5BR8 - chains A and K of the 21 polymer chains in the assembly; structure by X-ray diffraction, 3.40 A resolution.

Chain A:
Molecule: 16S ribosomal RNA
From: Thermus thermophilus (strain HB8 / ATCC 27634 / DSM 579)
Sequence (1522 nucleotides; each row starts with the number of its first residue; note: 42 numbers in that range are skipped by the numbering (no residue carries them; nothing is unmodelled there); a row labelled like 190A-190L holds insertion residues (190A, then the next letters in order); numbering starts at 0):
     0 UUUGUUGGAG AGUUUGAUCC UGGCUCAGGG UGAACGCUGG CGGCGUGCCU AAGACAUGCA
    60 AGUCGUGCGG G
    73 CCGCGGGGUU UU
    88 ACUCCG
    95 UGGUC
   101 AGCGGCGGAC GGGUGAGUAA CGCGUGGGU
  129A G
   130 ACCUACCCGG AAGAGGGGGA CAACCCGGGG AAACUCGGGC UAAUCCCCCA UGUGGACCCG
   190 C
190A-190L CCCUUGGGGUGU
   191 GUCCAAAGGG CUUU
   216 GCCCGCUUCC GGAUGGGCCC GCGUCCCAUC AGCUAGUUGG UGGGGUAAUG GCCCACCAAG
   276 GCGACGACGG GUAGCCGGUC UGAGAGGAUG GCCGGCCACA GGGGCACUGA GACACGGGCC
   336 CCACUCCUAC GGGAGGCAGC AGUUAGGAAU CUUCCGCAAU GGGCGCAAGC CUGACGGAGC
   396 GACGCCGCUU GGAGGAAGAA GCCCUUCGGG GUGUAAACUC CUGAA
   442 CCCGGGACGA AACCCCCGAC GA
   474 GGGGACUGAC GGUACCGGG
   494 GUAAUAGCGC CGGCCAACUC CGUGCCAGCA GCCXCGGUAA UACGGAGGGC GCGAGCGUUA
   554 CCCGGAUUCA CUGGGCGUAA AGGGCGUGUA GGCGGCCUGG GGCGUCCCAU GUGAAAGACC
   614 ACGGCUCAAC CGUGGGGGAG CGUGGGAUAC GCUCAGGCUA GACGGUGGGA GAGGGUGGUG
   674 GAAUUCCCGG AGUAGCGGUG AAAUGCGCAG AUACCGGGAG GAACGCCGAU GGCGAAGGCA
   734 GCCACCUGGU CCACCCGUGA CGCUGAGGCG CGAAAGCGUG GGGAGCAAAC CGGAUUAGAU
   794 ACCCGGGUAG UCCACGCCCU AAACGAUGCG CGCUAGGUCU CUGGGUCU
   848 CCUGGGGGCC GAAGCUAACG CGUUAAGCGC GCCGCCUGGG GAGUACGGCC GCAAGGCUGA
   908 AACUCAAAGG AAUUGACGGG GGCCCGCACA AGCGGUGGAG CAUGUGGUUU AAUUCGAAGX
   968 AACGCGAAGA ACCUUACCAG GCCUUGACAU GCUAGG
 1003A G
  1004 AACCCGGGUG AAAGCCUGGG GUGCCCC
1030A-1030D GCGA
  1031 GGGGAGCCCU AGCACAGGUG CUGCAUGGCC GUCGUCAGCU CGUGCCGUGA GGUGUUGGGU
  1091 UAAGUCCCGC AACGAGCGCA ACCCCCGCCG UUAGUUGCCA GCGGUUCGGC CGGGCACUCU
  1151 AACGGGACUG CCCGCGAAA
  1171 GCGGGAGGAA GGAGGGGACG ACGUCUGGUC AGCAUGGCCC UUACGGCCUG GGCGACACAC
  1231 GUGCUACAAU GCCCACUACA AAGCGAUGCC ACCCGGCAAC GGGGAGCUAA UCGCAAAAAG
  1291 GUGGGCCCAG UUCGGAUUGG GGUCUGCAAC CCGACCCCAU GAAGCCGGAA UCGCUAGUAA
  1351 UCGCGGAUCA G
 1361A C
  1362 CAUGCCGCGG UGAAUACGUU CCCGGGCCUU GUACACACXG CCXGUXACGC CAUGGGAGCG
  1422 GGCUCUACCC GAAGUCGCCG GG
  1446 AGCCUACGGG
  1459 CAGGCGCCGA GGGUAGGGCC CGUGACUGGG GCGAAGUCGU AACAAGGUAG CUGUACCGGA
  1519 AGGUGCGGCU GGAUCCACUC CUUUCU
Unresolved in the structure: 0-4, 1534-1538
Modified / non-standard residues: PSU (pseudouridine-5'-monophosphate) at position 516, G7M (N7-methyl-guanosine-5'-monophosphate) at position 527, M2G (N2-dimethylguanosine-5'-monophosphate) at position 966, 5MC (5-methylcytidine-5'-monophosphate) at position 967, 2MG (2N-methylguanosine-5'-monophosphate) at position 1207, 5MC (5-methylcytidine-5'-monophosphate) at position 1400, 4OC (4n,o2'-methylcytidine-5'-monophosphate) at position 1402, 5MC (5-methylcytidine-5'-monophosphate) at position 1404, 5MC (5-methylcytidine-5'-monophosphate) at position 1407, UR3 (3-methyluridine-5'-monophoshate) at position 1498, MA6 (6N-dimethyladenosine-5'-monophoshate) at position 1518, MA6 (6N-dimethyladenosine-5'-monophoshate) at position 1519, PSU (pseudouridine-5'-monophosphate) at position 1540, PSU (pseudouridine-5'-monophosphate) at position 1541
Differences from the reference sequence: expression tag (1534-1544)
Bound ions: Mg2+ site 1: U12, C526, A914; Mg2+ site 2 near G21 (its only coordinating residue here); Mg2+ site 3: C48, U49; Mg2+ site 4 near A53 (its only coordinating residue here); Mg2+ site 5: A59, U387; Mg2+ site 6: G61, U62, G105; Mg2+ site 7: G107, G324; Mg2+ site 8 near A109 (its only coordinating residue here); Mg2+ site 9 near G113 (its only coordinating residue here); Mg2+ site 10: G117, A288; Mg2+ site 11: C121, U125; Mg2+ site 12 near G147 (its only coordinating residue here); 92 more Mg2+ sites not listed
Residues lining bound ligands:
  - paromomycin (PAR), molecule 1: G31, C47, C48, A50, A51, G52, A53, G113, U114, G115, A353, C355, A356, G357, U358, U359, A360, G361, U365, C366
  - paromomycin (PAR), molecule 2: G567, G568, C569, G570, G575, G821, C862, G874, C875, C877, C879, C880
  - paromomycin (PAR), molecule 3: G610, A611, C612, C613, A614, A622, C623, C624, G625, U626
  - paromomycin (PAR), molecule 4: G661, G662, A663, G664, G666, G667, C739, U740, G741, G742, U743
  - paromomycin (PAR), molecule 5: U669, G670, G671, U672, G673, G714, A715, A716, C717, C805, C806
  - paromomycin (PAR), molecule 6: G1405, U1406, 5MC_1407, A1408, C1409, G1489, C1490, G1491, A1492, A1493, G1494, U1495, C1496

Chain K:
Name: 30S ribosomal protein S11
From: Thermus thermophilus (strain HB8 / ATCC 27634 / DSM 579)
UniProt: P80376 (RS11_THET8); residue numbers follow UniProt; this construct covers 1-129
Sequence (129 residues; numbered 1 to 129; the number before each row is that of its first residue):
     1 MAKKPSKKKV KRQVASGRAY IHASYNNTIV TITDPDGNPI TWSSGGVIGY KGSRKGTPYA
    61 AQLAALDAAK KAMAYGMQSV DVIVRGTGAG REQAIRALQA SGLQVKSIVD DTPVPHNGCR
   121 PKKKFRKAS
Unresolved in the structure: 1-10, 128-129
Bound ions: Mg2+: Asn26 (shared with G691(A), U692(A) of chain A)

How chain A and chain K interact:
Residue-residue contacts (76):
  G674(A) with His116(K), base contact
  A675(A) with Val114(K), hydrogen bond to the sugar; His116(K), hydrogen bond to the base; Gly118(K), base contact
  A676(A) with Pro113(K), sugar contact; Val114(K), sugar contact; Pro115(K), sugar contact
  U677(A) with Cys119(K), base contact
  G683(A) with Asn38(K), hydrogen bond to the base; Pro39(K), base contact
  A684(A) with Arg12(K), hydrogen bond to the sugar; Asn38(K), sugar contact; Pro39(K), hydrogen bond to the sugar
  G685(A) with Pro39(K), sugar contact; Ile40(K), sugar contact; Trp42(K), sugar contact
  U686(A) with Trp42(K), hydrogen bond to the sugar
  A687(A) with Trp42(K), sugar contact; Val47(K), sugar contact; Lys71(K), salt bridge to the phosphate
  G688(A) with Trp42(K), sugar contact; Ser44(K), hydrogen bond to the phosphate; Gly46(K), sugar contact
  C689(A) with Asn27(K), hydrogen bond to the phosphate; Ser44(K), hydrogen bond to the phosphate; Gly46(K), hydrogen bond to the phosphate; Lys55(K), salt bridge to the phosphate
  G690(A) with Asn27(K), hydrogen bond to the phosphate; Lys55(K), hydrogen bond to the base
  G691(A) with Asn26(K), hydrogen bond to the phosphate; Lys51(K), base contact; Gly52(K), base contact; Lys55(K), base contact
  U692(A) with Asn26(K), hydrogen bond to the phosphate; Gly52(K), base contact; Ser53(K), hydrogen bond to the base; Lys124(K), phosphate contact
  A694(A) with Ser53(K), hydrogen bond to the phosphate
  A695(A) with Gly52(K), phosphate contact; Ser53(K), hydrogen bond to the phosphate
  A704(A) with Trp42(K), base contact
  U705(A) with Ile29(K), sugar contact
  A706(A) with His22(K), phosphate contact; Ile29(K), sugar contact; Thr31(K), hydrogen bond to the sugar; Pro39(K), base contact
  C707(A) with Tyr20(K), phosphate contact; Gly37(K), hydrogen bond to the sugar; Pro39(K), base contact; Arg85(K), salt bridge to the phosphate
  C708(A) with Tyr20(K), sugar contact; Asp36(K), hydrogen bond to the sugar; Gly37(K), sugar contact; Arg85(K), salt bridge to the phosphate
  A715(A) with Gly118(K), base contact
  A716(A) with Asn117(K), hydrogen bond to the sugar; Gly118(K), base contact
  C717(A) with His116(K), phosphate contact; Asn117(K), sugar contact
  G718(A) with Pro115(K), sugar contact; His116(K), stacking on the base; Asn117(K), sugar contact
  A777(A) with Cys119(K), base contact
  G778(A) with Cys119(K), hydrogen bond to the sugar; Arg120(K), hydrogen bond to the sugar
  C779(A) with Arg120(K), sugar contact; Pro121(K), sugar contact; Lys122(K), phosphate contact; Lys123(K), phosphate contact
  A780(A) with Lys122(K), salt bridge to the phosphate; Lys123(K), hydrogen bond to the phosphate
  C796(A) with Lys123(K), salt bridge to the phosphate
  C797(A) with Lys124(K), salt bridge to the phosphate
  G1523(A) with Lys123(K), salt bridge to the phosphate
  C1524(A) with Arg120(K), salt bridge to the phosphate
  G1525(A) with Arg120(K), salt bridge to the phosphate
Other interface residues (no listed pair), chain A (37 interface residues in all): G714, G798, U1522
Other interface residues (no listed pair), chain K (40 interface residues in all): Arg18, Ser24, Thr33, Gly45, Tyr75, Arg126

Overview:
37 residues of chain A and 40 residues of chain K are in contact; the contacts include 24 hydrogen bonds, 10
salt bridges and 1 aromatic stacking contact. Polar pairs include A675(A)-His116(K), G683(A)-Asn38(K) and
G690(A)-Lys55(K). Bound to chain A: 6 copies of paromomycin.
Chain A is 16S ribosomal RNA and chain K is 30S ribosomal protein S11, both from Thermus thermophilus (strain
HB8 / ATCC 27634 / DSM 579); the structure, Ambient-temperature crystal structure of 30S ribosomal subunit
from Thermus thermophilus in complex with paromomycin, was determined by X-ray diffraction.
